PDB entry 7EY9 | electron microscopy, 3.40 A resolution | chains n and R of the 36 polymer chains in the assembly

== Chain n ==
Molecule: Tail fiber protein
Organism: Escherichia phage T7
UniProtKB: P03748 (FIBER_BPT7); residue numbers follow UniProt; this construct covers 1-553
Chain sequence (553 residues; each row starts with the number of its first residue):
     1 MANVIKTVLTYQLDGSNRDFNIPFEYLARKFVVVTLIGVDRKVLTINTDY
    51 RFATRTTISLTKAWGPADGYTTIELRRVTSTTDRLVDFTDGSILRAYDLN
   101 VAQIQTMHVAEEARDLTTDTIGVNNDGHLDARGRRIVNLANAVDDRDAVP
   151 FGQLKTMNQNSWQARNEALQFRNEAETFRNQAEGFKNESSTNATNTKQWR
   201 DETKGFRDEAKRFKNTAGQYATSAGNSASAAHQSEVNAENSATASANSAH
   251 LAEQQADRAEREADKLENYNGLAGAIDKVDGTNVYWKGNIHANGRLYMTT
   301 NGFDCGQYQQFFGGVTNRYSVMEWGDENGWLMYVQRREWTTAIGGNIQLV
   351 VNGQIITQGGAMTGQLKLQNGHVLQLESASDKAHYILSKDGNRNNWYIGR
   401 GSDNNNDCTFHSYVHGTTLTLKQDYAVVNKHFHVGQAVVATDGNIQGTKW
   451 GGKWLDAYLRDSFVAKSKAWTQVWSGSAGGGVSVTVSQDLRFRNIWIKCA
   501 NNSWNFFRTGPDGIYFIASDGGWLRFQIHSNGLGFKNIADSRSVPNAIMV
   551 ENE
Unresolved in the structure: 1-4, 139-553

== Chain R ==
Molecule: Tail tubular protein gp11
Organism: Escherichia phage T7
UniProtKB: P03746 (TUBE1_BPT7); residues 1-196 here = UniProt positions 1-196
Chain sequence (196 residues; row label = number of the first residue in the row):
     1 MRSYDMNVETAAELSAVNDILASIGEPPVSTLEGDANADAANARRILNKI
    51 NRQIQSRGWTFNIEEGITLLPDVYSNLIVYSDDYLSLMSTSGQSIYVNRG
   101 GYVYDRTSQSDRFDSGITVNIIRLRDYDEMPECFRYWIVTKASRQFNNRF
   151 FGAPEVEGVLQEEEDEARRLCMEYEMDYGGYNMLDGDAFTSGLLTR
Unresolved in the structure: 1

== How chain n and chain R interact ==
Residue-residue contacts - 28 pairs, chain n then chain R:
  Leu-27(n) with Glu-33(R)
  Ile-46(n) with Asp-83(R)
  Asn-47(n) with Asp-83(R)
  Thr-48(n) with Ser-81(R); Asp-83(R); Tyr-84(R)
  Lys-62(n) with Pro-71(R); Asp-72(R), salt bridge
  Ala-67(n) with Tyr-74(R)
  Asp-68(n) with Val-73(R)
  Asp-83(n) with Ala-11(R)
  Arg-84(n) with Glu-9(R), hydrogen bond (side chain-backbone); Leu-14(R)
  Leu-85(n) with Leu-14(R); Thr-31(R); Glu-33(R)
  Val-86(n) with Ser-30(R); Thr-31(R)
  Asp-87(n) with Thr-10(R); Leu-14(R); Ser-30(R), hydrogen bond (backbone-side chain)
  Phe-88(n) with Ser-30(R)
  Ser-92(n) with Pro-28(R)
  Tyr-97(n) with Glu-33(R); Gly-34(R)
  Asp-98(n) with Ser-30(R); Thr-31(R), hydrogen bond
  Val-101(n) with Glu-33(R)
Also at the interface, not in a pair above, chain n (20 interface residues in all): Gly-15, Gly-65, Thr-89
Also at the interface, not in a pair above, chain R (19 interface residues in all): Val-8, Ala-12, Leu-32

== Overview ==
The interface between chain n and chain R involves 20 residues on one side and 19 on the other; the contacts
include 3 hydrogen bonds and 1 salt bridge. Among the polar pairs are Lys-62(n)/Asp-72(R), Arg-84(n)/Glu-9(R)
and Asp-87(n)/Ser-30(R).
Here chain n is Tail fiber protein and chain R is Tail tubular protein gp11, both from Escherichia phage T7.
Entry 7EY9 (tail proteins) was determined by electron microscopy together with 7EY6, 7EY7, 7EY8 and 7EYB from
the same study.
